8J6P - chains A and B of the 5 polymer chains in the assembly; structure by electron microscopy, 2.55 A resolution.

[Chain A]
Protein: Guanine nucleotide-binding protein G(i) subunit alpha-1
From: Homo sapiens
UniProtKB: P63096 (GNAI1_HUMAN); numbering as in UniProt (aligned over 3-354)
Amino-acid sequence (352 residues; numbered 3 to 354; the number before each row is that of its first residue):
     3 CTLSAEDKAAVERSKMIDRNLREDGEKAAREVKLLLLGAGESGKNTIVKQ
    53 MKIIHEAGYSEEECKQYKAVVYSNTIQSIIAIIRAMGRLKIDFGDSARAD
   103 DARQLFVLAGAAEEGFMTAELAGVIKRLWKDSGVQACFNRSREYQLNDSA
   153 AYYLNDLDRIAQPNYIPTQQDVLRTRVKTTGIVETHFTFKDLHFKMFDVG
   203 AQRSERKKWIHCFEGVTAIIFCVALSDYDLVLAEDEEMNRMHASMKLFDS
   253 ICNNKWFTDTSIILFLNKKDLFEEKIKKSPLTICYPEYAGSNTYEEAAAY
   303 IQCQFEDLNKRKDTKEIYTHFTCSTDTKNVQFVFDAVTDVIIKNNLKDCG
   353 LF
Disordered / not traced: 55-181
Sequence notes: conflict Asn47 (Ser in P63096), Ala203 (Gly in P63096), Ala245 (Glu in P63096), Ser326 (Ala in P63096)
Curated features (UniProtKB/Swiss-Prot):
  - region: Lys35 to Lys46, Thr48 (G1 motif), Asp173 to Thr181 (G2 motif), Phe196 to Gly202, Gln204, Arg205 (G3 motif), Ile265 to Asp272 (G4 motif), Thr324, Cys325, Thr327 to Thr329 (G5 motif)
  - binding site (GTP): Glu43 to Lys46, Thr48, Ser151, Leu175 to Thr181, Asp200 to Gly202, Gln204, Asn269 to Asp272
  - binding site (Mg(2+)): Thr181
  - modified residue: Arg178 (ADP-ribosylarginine), Gln204 (Deamidated glutamine), Cys351 (ADP-ribosylcysteine)
  - lipidation: Cys3 (S-palmitoyl cysteine)
  - natural variant: Gly40 (G40C: In NEDHISB; G40R: In NEDHISB), Gly45 (G45D: In NEDHISB), Thr48 (T48I: In NEDHISB; T48K: In NEDHISB), Gln52 (Q52P: In NEDHISB), Ser75 (deletion: In NEDHISB; uncertain significance), Gln172 (deletion: In NEDHISB), Asp173 (D173V: In NEDHISB), Glu186 to Phe189 (deletion: In NEDHISB; uncertain significance), Cys224 (C224Y: In NEDHISB), Lys270 (K270N: In NEDHISB; K270R: In NEDHISB), Asp272 (D272G: In NEDHISB), Val332 (V332E: In NEDHISB; uncertain significance)
  - mutagenesis: Gly42 (G42R: Abolishes switch to an activated conformation and dissociation from beta and gamma subunits upon GTP binding. Abolishes interaction with RGS family members), Glu116 (E116L: Enhances interaction (inactive GDP-bound) with RGS14), Gln147 (Q147L: Enhances interaction (inactive GDP-bound) with RGS14)

[Chain B]
Protein: Guanine nucleotide-binding protein G(I)/G(S)/G(T) subunit beta-1
From: Homo sapiens
UniProtKB: P62873 (GBB1_HUMAN); numbering as in UniProt (aligned over 2-340)
Amino-acid sequence (339 residues; row label = number of the first residue in the row):
     2 SELDQLRQEAEQLKNQIRDARKACADATLSQITNNIDPVGRIQMRTRRTL
    52 RGHLAKIYAMHWGTDSRLLVSASQDGKLIIWDSYTTNKVHAIPLRSSWVM
   102 TCAYAPSGNYVACGGLDNICSIYNLKTREGNVRVSRELAGHTGYLSCCRF
   152 LDDNQIVTSSGDTTCALWDIETGQQTTTFTGHTGDVMSLSLAPDTRLFVS
   202 GACDASAKLWDVREGMCRQTFTGHESDINAICFFPNGNAFATGSDDATCR
   252 LFDLRADQELMTYSHDNIICGITSVSFSKSGRLLLAGYDDFNCNVWDALK
   302 ADRAGVLAGHDNRVSCLGVTDDGMAVATGSWDSFLKIWN
Curated features (UniProtKB/Swiss-Prot):
  - modified residue: Ser2 (N-acetylserine), His266 (Phosphohistidine)
  - natural variant: Leu30 (L30F: In MRD42; uncertain significance), Arg52 (R52G: In MRD42), Gly64 (G64V: In MRD42), Asp76 (D76E: In MRD42; D76G: In MRD42), Gly77 (G77S: In MRD42), Lys78 (K78R: In MRD42), Ile80 (I80N: In MRD42; I80T: In MRD42), His91 (H91R: In MRD42; uncertain significance), Ala92 (A92T: In MRD42), Pro94 (P94S: In MRD42), Leu95 (L95P: In MRD42), Arg96 (R96L: In MRD42), 5 further natural variant entries in UniProt

[Chain A / chain B interface]
Contacting residue pairs (56; chain A residue first):
  Ala12(A) - Asn88(B)
  Val13(A) - Asn88(B)
  Arg15(A) - Val90(B)  hydrogen bond (side chain-backbone)
  Arg15(A) - His91(B)  hydrogen bond
  Ser16(A) - Asn88(B)
  Ser16(A) - Lys89(B)  hydrogen bond (side chain-backbone)
  Ile19(A) - Lys89(B)
  Ile19(A) - Val90(B)
  Ile19(A) - Ala92(B)  hydrophobic
  Asp20(A) - Lys89(B)  salt bridge
  Leu23(A) - Gly53(B)
  Leu23(A) - Leu55(B)
  Leu23(A) - Lys78(B)
  Leu23(A) - Ile80(B)  hydrophobic
  Leu23(A) - Lys89(B)
  Asp26(A) - Lys78(B)  salt bridge
  Gly27(A) - Leu55(B)
  Thr182(A) - Asn119(B)  hydrogen bond (backbone-side chain)
  Gly183(A) - Leu117(B)
  Gly183(A) - Asn119(B)
  Ile184(A) - Trp99(B)
  Ile184(A) - Leu117(B)  hydrogen bond (backbone-backbone)
  Glu186(A) - Trp99(B)  hydrogen bond
  Phe199(A) - Trp99(B)  hydrophobic
  Gln204(A) - Leu117(B)  hydrogen bond (side chain-backbone)
  Gln204(A) - Asn119(B)
  Gln204(A) - Gly144(B)
  Gln204(A) - Tyr145(B)  hydrogen bond (side chain-backbone)
  Ser206(A) - Tyr145(B)
  Ser206(A) - Gly162(B)  hydrogen bond (side chain-backbone)
  Ser206(A) - Asp186(B)
  Glu207(A) - Asp186(B)  hydrogen bond (backbone-side chain)
  Glu207(A) - Cys204(B)
  Glu207(A) - Asp228(B)
  Lys209(A) - Asp228(B)  salt bridge
  Lys209(A) - Asp246(B)  salt bridge
  Lys210(A) - Tyr145(B)
  Lys210(A) - Met188(B)
  Lys210(A) - Cys204(B)
  Lys210(A) - Asp228(B)
  Lys210(A) - Asn230(B)  hydrogen bond
  Lys210(A) - Asp246(B)  salt bridge
  Trp211(A) - Leu117(B)  hydrophobic
  Trp211(A) - Tyr145(B)
  His213(A) - Lys57(B)  hydrogen bond (backbone-side chain)
  His213(A) - Tyr59(B)  hydrogen bond
  His213(A) - Trp332(B)
  Cys214(A) - Tyr59(B)  hydrogen bond (backbone-side chain)
  Cys214(A) - Gln75(B)
  Cys214(A) - Trp99(B)
  Cys214(A) - Met101(B)  hydrophobic
  Phe215(A) - Trp99(B)  hydrophobic
  Phe215(A) - Leu117(B)  hydrophobic
  Glu216(A) - Lys57(B)  salt bridge
  Trp258(A) - Arg314(B)
  Trp258(A) - Trp332(B)  hydrophobic
Interface residues without a listed pair, chain A (27 interface residues in all): Ala203, Lys257
Interface residues without a listed pair, chain B (33 interface residues in all): Arg52, Thr87, Ser97, Asp118, Thr143, Asp163

[Summary]
Chain A and chain B form an interface of 27 and 33 residues respectively, with 14 hydrogen bonds and 6 salt
bridges. Polar pairs include Asp20(A)-Lys89(B), Asp26(A)-Lys78(B) and Lys209(A)-Asp228(B).
Chain A is Guanine nucleotide-binding protein G(i) subunit alpha-1 and chain B is Guanine nucleotide-binding
protein G(I)/G(S)/G(T) subunit beta-1, both from Homo sapiens; the structure, Cryo-EM structure of the
MK-6892-bound human HCAR2-Gi1 complex, was determined by electron microscopy (same publication as 8J6Q and
8J6R).
